Entry 4MLY (X-ray diffraction, 2.21 A resolution); this record covers chains A and D.

# Chain A (and D)
Protein: DsbP
Source organism: Proteus mirabilis
Notes: EC 5.3.4.1; chain D of this document is another copy of the same molecule, construct and numbering; everything in this record applies to it too
Reference sequence: D0FZX2 (D0FZX2_PROMI); residues 1-214 here correspond to UniProt positions 22-235 (UniProt number = residue number + 21)
Chain sequence (217 residues; row label = number of the first residue in the row; numbers below 1 keep their minus sign (Ser-2 is residue -2)):
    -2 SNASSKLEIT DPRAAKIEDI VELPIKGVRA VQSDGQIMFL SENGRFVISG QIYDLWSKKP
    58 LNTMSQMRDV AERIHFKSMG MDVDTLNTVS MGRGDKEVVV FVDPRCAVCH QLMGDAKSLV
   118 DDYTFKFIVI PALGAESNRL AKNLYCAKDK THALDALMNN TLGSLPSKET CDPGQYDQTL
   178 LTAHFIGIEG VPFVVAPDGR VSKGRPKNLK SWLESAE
Not modelled in the structure: -2 to 11, 165-170, 214 (chain D: -2 to 11, 213-214)
Differences from the reference sequence: expression tag (-2 to 0)
Cystine bridges: Cys103-Cys106
Reported in the primary citation:
  - contacts within the chain: Cys103-Cys106 (backbone contact)
  - conformationally variable residues (order/disorder transition): Lys165 to Pro170

# Interface between chain A and chain D
Contacting residue pairs (98):
  Lys13(A) with Ser30(D), hydrogen bond (backbone-side chain)
  Ile14(A) with Gln29(D)
  Glu15(A) with Gln29(D), hydrogen bond (backbone-backbone); Ser30(D); Asp31(D), hydrogen bond (side chain-backbone); Gly32(D)
  Asp16(A) with Val28(D); Gln29(D), hydrogen bond (backbone-backbone); Met61(D); Arg65(D), salt bridge
  Ile17(A) with Arg26(D); Ala27(D); Met61(D)
  Val18(A) with Arg26(D); Ala27(D), hydrogen bond (backbone-backbone); Met61(D), hydrophobic; Met64(D); Arg65(D); Ala68(D), hydrophobic
  Glu19(A) with Val25(D); Ala68(D)
  Leu20(A) with Val25(D), hydrogen bond (backbone-backbone); Phe36(D), hydrophobic; Ile49(D), hydrophobic; Val67(D), hydrophobic
  Pro21(A) with Val67(D)
  Ile22(A) with Lys23(D); Gly24(D); Val25(D), hydrophobic
  Lys23(A) with Ile22(D); Lys23(D)
  Gly24(A) with Ile22(D)
  Val25(A) with Glu19(D); Leu20(D), hydrogen bond (backbone-backbone)
  Arg26(A) with Ile17(D); Val18(D); Glu19(D), salt bridge
  Ala27(A) with Ile17(D); Val18(D), hydrogen bond (backbone-backbone)
  Val28(A) with Asp16(D)
  Gln29(A) with Ile14(D); Glu15(D), hydrogen bond (backbone-backbone); Asp16(D), hydrogen bond (backbone-backbone)
  Ser30(A) with Ala12(D); Lys13(D), hydrogen bond (side chain-backbone); Glu15(D)
  Asp31(A) with Glu15(D), hydrogen bond (backbone-side chain)
  Asn40(A) with Trp53(D); Phe182(D)
  Gly41(A) with Leu52(D)
  Arg42(A) with Tyr50(D); Asp51(D), salt bridge; Leu52(D), hydrogen bond (backbone-backbone); Trp53(D); Val67(D)
  Phe43(A) with Ile49(D), hydrophobic; Tyr50(D); Asp51(D)
  Val44(A) with Gln48(D); Ile49(D); Tyr50(D), hydrogen bond (backbone-backbone)
  Ile45(A) with Ile45(D), hydrophobic; Gln48(D); Ile49(D), hydrophobic
  Ser46(A) with Gly47(D); Gln48(D), hydrogen bond (backbone-backbone)
  Gly47(A) with Ser46(D)
  Gln48(A) with Val44(D); Ile45(D); Ser46(D), hydrogen bond (backbone-backbone)
  Ile49(A) with Phe43(D), hydrophobic; Val44(D); Ile45(D), hydrophobic
  Tyr50(A) with Arg42(D); Phe43(D); Val44(D), hydrogen bond (backbone-backbone)
  Asp51(A) with Arg42(D), salt bridge; Phe43(D)
  Leu52(A) with Leu37(D), hydrophobic; Gly41(D); Arg42(D), hydrogen bond (backbone-backbone); Val44(D), hydrophobic
  Trp53(A) with Asn40(D); Gly41(D); Arg42(D)
  Met61(A) with Asp16(D); Ile17(D); Val18(D), hydrophobic
  Met64(A) with Val18(D)
  Arg65(A) with Asp16(D), salt bridge; Ile17(D); Val18(D)
  Val67(A) with Pro21(D); Arg42(D)
  Ala68(A) with Glu19(D)
  Met76(A) with Arg42(D)
  Phe182(A) with Asn40(D), hydrogen bond (backbone-side chain)
  Glu186(A) with Lys23(D), salt bridge
Other interface residues (no listed pair), chain A (46 interface residues in all): Gly32, Phe36, Ser54, Leu58, Ile183
Other interface residues (no listed pair), chain D (45 interface residues in all): Leu58, Glu186

# Summary
Chain A and chain D form an interface of 46 and 45 residues respectively, with 19 hydrogen bonds and 6 salt
bridges. Polar contacts include Asp16(A)-Arg65(D), Arg26(A)-Glu19(D) and Arg42(A)-Asp51(D). The paper reports
conformational variability at Lys165(A); contacts within the chain involving Cys103(A) and Cys106(A).
Chain A and chain D are both DsbP (Proteus mirabilis); the structure, Disulfide isomerase from multidrug
resistance IncA/C related integrative and conjugative elements in oxidized state (P21 space ..., was
determined by X-ray diffraction (same publication as 4ML1).
